2D1R - chain A; structure by X-ray diffraction, 1.60 A resolution.

[Chain A]
Molecule: Luciferin 4-monooxygenase
Source organism: Luciola cruciata
Notes: EC 1.13.12.7
UniProtKB: P13129 (LUCI_LUCCR); numbering as in UniProt (aligned over 1-548)
Amino-acid sequence (548 residues; row label = number of the first residue in the row):
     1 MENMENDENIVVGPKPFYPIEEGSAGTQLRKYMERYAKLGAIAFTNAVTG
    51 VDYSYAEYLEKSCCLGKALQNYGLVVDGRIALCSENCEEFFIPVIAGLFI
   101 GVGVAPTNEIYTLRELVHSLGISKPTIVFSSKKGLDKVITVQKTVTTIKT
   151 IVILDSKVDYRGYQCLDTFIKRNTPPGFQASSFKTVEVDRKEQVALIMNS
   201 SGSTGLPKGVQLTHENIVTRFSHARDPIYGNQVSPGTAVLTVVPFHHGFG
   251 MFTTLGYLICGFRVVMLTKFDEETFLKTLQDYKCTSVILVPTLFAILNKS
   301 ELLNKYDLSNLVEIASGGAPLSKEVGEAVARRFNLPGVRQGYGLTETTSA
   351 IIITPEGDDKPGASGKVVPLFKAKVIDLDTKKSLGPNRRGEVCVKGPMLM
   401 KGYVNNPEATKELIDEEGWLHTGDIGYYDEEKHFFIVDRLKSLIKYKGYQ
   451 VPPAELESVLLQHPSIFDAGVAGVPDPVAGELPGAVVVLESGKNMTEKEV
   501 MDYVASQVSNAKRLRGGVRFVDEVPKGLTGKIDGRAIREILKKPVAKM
Not modelled in the structure: 1-6, 546-548
Modified residues: Cys63 (s-hydroxycysteine; CSO); Cys64 (s-hydroxycysteine; CSO)
Construct notes: modified residue (63-64); engineered mutation Ile217 (Thr in P13129)
Ligand contacts:
  - adenosine monophosphate (AMP): Ser200, Ser201, His247, Gly317, Gly318, Ala319, Pro320, Gln340, Gly341, Tyr342, Gly343, Leu344, Thr345, Glu346, Thr422, Asp424, Ile436, Arg439, Thr529, Lys531
  - oxyluciferin (OLU; 2-(6-hydroxy-1,3-benzothiazol-2-yl)-1,3-thiazol-4(5h)-one): His247, Gly248, Phe249, Thr253, Ile288, Ala315, Ser316, Gly317, Gly318, Gln340, Gly341, Tyr342, Gly343, Leu344, Thr345, Thr348, Ser349, Ala350
Swiss-Prot annotation at these positions:
  - motif: Ala546 to Met548 (Microbody targeting signal)

[Overview]
Ligands of chain A: adenosine monophosphate and oxyluciferin.
Chain A is Luciferin 4-monooxygenase (Luciola cruciata); the structure, Crystal structure of the thermostable
Japanese firefly Luciferase complexed with OXYLUCIFERIN and AMP, was determined by X-ray diffraction together
with 2D1Q, 2D1S and 2D1T from the same study.
